1LDP - chains H and Q of the 4 polymer chains in the assembly; structure by X-ray diffraction, 3.10 A resolution.

[Chain H]
Molecule: MHC class I H-2LD
Source organism: Mus musculus
Notes: fragment: chain h is the heavy chain, peptide binding domain, chain l is the light chain or beta-2-microglobulin; engineered mutation(s): HEAVY CHAIN TRUNCATED AFTER RESIDUE 274, B2M, LIGHT CHAIN TRUNCATED AFTER RESIDUE 99
Reference sequence: P01897 (HA1L_MOUSE); residues 1-272 here correspond to UniProt positions 25-296 (UniProt number = residue number + 24)
Amino-acid sequence (272 residues; numbered 1 to 272; the number before each row is that of its first residue):
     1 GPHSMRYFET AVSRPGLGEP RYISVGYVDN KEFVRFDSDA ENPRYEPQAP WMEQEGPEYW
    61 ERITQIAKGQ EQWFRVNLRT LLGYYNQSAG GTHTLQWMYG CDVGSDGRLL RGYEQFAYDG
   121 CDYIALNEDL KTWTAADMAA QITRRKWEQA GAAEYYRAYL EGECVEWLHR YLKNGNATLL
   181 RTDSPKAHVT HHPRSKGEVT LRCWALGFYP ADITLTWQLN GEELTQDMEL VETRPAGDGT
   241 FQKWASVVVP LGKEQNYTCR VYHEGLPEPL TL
Disulfides: Cys101-Cys164, Cys203-Cys259
Covalently attached groups: N-acetylglucosamine (NAG) linked to Asn86; glycan linked to Asn176
Curated features (UniProtKB/Swiss-Prot):
  - glycosylation (N-linked (GlcNAc...) asparagine): Asn86, Asn176, Asn256
From the paper describing this entry:
  - post-translational modification sites: Asn86, Asn176
  - binding site for Peptide: Tyr7, Tyr45, Ile63, Ile66, Trp73, Trp97, Tyr99

[Chain Q]
Molecule: Peptide
Source organism: Drosophila melanogaster
Notes: fragment: chain p is a peptide, chain q is a model of peptide ql9 derived from p
Amino-acid sequence (9 residues; numbered 1 to 9; the number before each row is that of its first residue):
     1 QLSPFPFDL

[How chain H and chain Q interact]
Residue-residue contacts (43):
  Tyr7(H) with Gln1(Q), hydrogen bond (side chain-backbone); Leu2(Q)
  Glu9(H) with Leu2(Q)
  Tyr22(H) with Leu2(Q)
  Tyr45(H) with Leu2(Q)
  Tyr59(H) with Gln1(Q)
  Arg62(H) with Gln1(Q), hydrogen bond
  Ile63(H) with Leu2(Q), hydrophobic
  Ile66(H) with Leu2(Q); Ser3(Q); Pro4(Q)
  Gln70(H) with Ser3(Q), hydrogen bond (side chain-backbone); Pro4(Q); Phe5(Q), hydrogen bond (side chain-backbone)
  Trp73(H) with Phe5(Q), hydrogen bond (side chain-backbone); Pro6(Q), hydrogen bond (side chain-backbone); Phe7(Q), hydrogen bond (side chain-backbone); Asp8(Q); Leu9(Q)
  Val76(H) with Asp8(Q)
  Asn77(H) with Asp8(Q); Leu9(Q), hydrogen bond (side chain-backbone)
  Trp97(H) with Phe5(Q), hydrophobic
  Tyr99(H) with Leu2(Q)
  Phe116(H) with Phe5(Q), hydrophobic; Leu9(Q), hydrophobic
  Tyr123(H) with Leu9(Q), hydrophobic
  Ile124(H) with Leu9(Q), hydrophobic
  Thr143(H) with Leu9(Q), hydrogen bond (side chain-backbone)
  Trp147(H) with Phe7(Q); Asp8(Q), hydrogen bond (side chain-backbone); Leu9(Q), hydrophobic
  Ala150(H) with Phe7(Q), hydrophobic
  Ala152(H) with Phe7(Q), hydrophobic
  Tyr155(H) with Pro4(Q), hydrogen bond (side chain-backbone); Pro6(Q); Phe7(Q), hydrophobic
  Tyr156(H) with Phe5(Q)
  Tyr159(H) with Gln1(Q), hydrogen bond (side chain-backbone); Ser3(Q)
  Glu163(H) with Gln1(Q), hydrogen bond
  Trp167(H) with Gln1(Q)
  Tyr171(H) with Gln1(Q), hydrogen bond (side chain-backbone)
Interface residues without a listed pair, chain H (34 interface residues in all): Ser24, Ala67, Thr80, Leu81, Tyr84, Leu95, Gly151

[Overview]
34 residues of chain H face 9 of chain Q across their interface, with 14 hydrogen bonds. Among the polar pairs
are Tyr7(H)-Gln1(Q), Arg62(H)-Gln1(Q) and Gln70(H)-Ser3(Q). N-acetylglucosamine is covalently linked to
Asn86(H). From the paper: a binding site for Peptide at Tyr7(H), Tyr45(H) and Ile63(H) among others;
modification sites Asn86(H) and Asn176(H).
Chain H is MHC class I H-2LD (Mus musculus) and chain Q is Peptide (Drosophila melanogaster); the structure,
Crystal structure of murine MHC class I H-2LD with a mixture of bound peptides, was determined by X-ray
diffraction.
